PDB entry 8SN0 | electron microscopy, 3.20 A resolution | chains H and J of the 12 polymer chains in the assembly

Chain H:
Protein: Histone H2B type 1-J
Source organism: Homo sapiens
UniProt: P06899 (H2B1J_HUMAN); residues 0-123 here correspond to UniProt positions 1-124 (UniProt number = residue number + 1)
Chain sequence (128 residues; numbered -4 to 123; the number before each row is that of its first residue; numbers below 1 keep their minus sign (Gly-4 is residue -4)):
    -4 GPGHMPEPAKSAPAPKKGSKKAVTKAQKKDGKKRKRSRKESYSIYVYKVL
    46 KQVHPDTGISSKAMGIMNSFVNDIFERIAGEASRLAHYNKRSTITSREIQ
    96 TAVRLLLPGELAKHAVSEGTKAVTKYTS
Not modelled in the structure: -4 to 30
Differences from the reference sequence: expression tag (-4 to -1)
Curated features (UniProtKB/Swiss-Prot):
  - modified residue: Pro1 (N-acetylproline), Glu2 (ADP-ribosyl glutamic acid), Lys5 (N6-(2-hydroxyisobutyryl)lysine), Ser6 (ADP-ribosylserine), Lys11 (N6-(beta-hydroxybutyryl)lysine), Lys12 (N6-(2-hydroxyisobutyryl)lysine), Ser14 (Phosphoserine), Lys15 (N6-acetyllysine), Lys16 (N6-(beta-hydroxybutyryl)lysine), Lys20 (N6-(2-hydroxyisobutyryl)lysine), Lys23 (N6-(2-hydroxyisobutyryl)lysine), Lys24 (N6-(2-hydroxyisobutyryl)lysine), Lys34 (N6-(2-hydroxyisobutyryl)lysine), Glu35 (PolyADP-ribosyl glutamic acid), Ser36 (Phosphoserine), Lys43 (N6-(2-hydroxyisobutyryl)lysine), Lys46 (N6-(2-hydroxyisobutyryl)lysine), Lys57 (N6,N6-dimethyllysine), Arg79 (Dimethylated arginine), Lys85 (N6,N6,N6-trimethyllysine) and 6 more in UniProt
  - glycosylation: Ser112 (O-linked (GlcNAc) serine)
  - cross-link (Glycyl lysine isopeptide (Lys-Gly)): Lys5 (interchain with G-Cter in SUMO2), Lys20 (interchain with G-Cter in SUMO2), Lys34 (interchain with G-Cter in ubiquitin), Lys120 (interchain with G-Cter in ubiquitin)

Chain J:
Molecule: 147-nt DNA strand
Source organism: Homo sapiens
Sequence (147 nucleotides; each row starts with the number of its first residue; numbers below 1 keep their minus sign (DA-73 is residue -73)):
   -73 ATCGGATGTATATATCTGACACGTGCCTGGAGACTAGGGAGTAATCCCCT
   -23 TGGCGGTTAAAACGCGGGGGACAGCGCGTACGTGCGTTTAAGCGGTGCTA
    27 GAGCTGTCTACGACCAATTGAGCGGCCTCGGCACCGGGATTCTCGAT

How chain H and chain J interact:
Pairs across the interface (12; chain H residue first):
  Ser32(H) - DC30(J)  phosphate contact
  Arg33(H) - DC-47(J)  sugar contact
  Arg33(H) - DT-46(J)  sugar contact
  Tyr42(H) - DA-53(J)  hydrogen bond to the phosphate
  Gly53(H) - DA-53(J)  phosphate contact
  Ile54(H) - DA-53(J)  phosphate contact
  Ser55(H) - DC-54(J)  phosphate contact
  Ser56(H) - DC-54(J)  phosphate contact
  Arg86(H) - DG-33(J)  salt bridge to the phosphate
  Ser87(H) - DG-35(J)  sugar contact
  Ser87(H) - DA-34(J)  hydrogen bond to the phosphate
  Thr88(H) - DA-34(J)  hydrogen bond to the phosphate
Also at the interface, not in a pair above, chain J (10 interface residues in all): DC-52, DC-48

Overview:
The chain H/chain J interface involves 10 residues from each chain; the contacts include 3 hydrogen bonds and
1 salt bridge. Among the polar pairs are Tyr42(H)-DA-53(J), Ser87(H)-DA-34(J) and Thr88(H)-DA-34(J).
Here chain H is Histone H2B type 1-J and chain J is a 147-nt DNA strand, both from Homo sapiens. Entry 8SN0
(Cryo-EM structure of the human nucleosome core particle in complex with RNF168 and UbcH5c~Ub (UbcH5c
chemically ...) was determined by electron microscopy, deposited together with 8SMW, 8SMX, 8SMY, 8SMZ, 8SN1,
8SN2 and 3 further entries.
